PDB entry 2YQ7 | X-ray diffraction, 1.90 A resolution | chains A and B

== Chain A ==
Name: Bcl-2-like protein 1
From: Homo sapiens
UniProtKB: Q07817 (B2CL1_HUMAN); numbering as in UniProt; present here: 1-26, 83-209
Sequence (158 residues; row label = number of the first residue in the row; note: 56 numbers in that range are skipped by the numbering (no residue carries them; nothing is unmodelled there); numbers below 1 keep their minus sign (Gly-4 is residue -4)):
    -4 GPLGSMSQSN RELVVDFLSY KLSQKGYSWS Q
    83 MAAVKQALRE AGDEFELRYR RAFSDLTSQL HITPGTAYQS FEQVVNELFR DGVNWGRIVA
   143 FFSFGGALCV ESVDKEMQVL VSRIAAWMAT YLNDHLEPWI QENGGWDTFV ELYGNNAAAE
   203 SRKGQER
Not modelled in the structure: 197-209
Sequence notes: expression tag (-4 to 0)
Curated features (UniProtKB/Swiss-Prot):
  - motif: Ser4 to Trp24 (BH4), Val86 to Arg100 (BH3), Glu129 to Gly148 (BH1), Pro180 to Tyr195 (BH2)

== Chain B ==
Name: Bcl-2-like protein 11
Notes: fragment: bh3 domain, residues 147-164
UniProtKB: O43521 (B2L11_HUMAN); numbering as in UniProt (aligned over 147-164)
Sequence (20 residues; each row starts with the number of its first residue):
   146 XWIAQELREI GDKFNAYYAX
Sequence notes: acetylation (146); engineered mutation Glu154 (Arg in O43521), Lys158 (Glu in O43521); amidation (165)
Modified positions: ACE (acetyl group) at position 146; NH2 (amino group) at position 165
Curated features (UniProtKB/Swiss-Prot):
  - motif: Ile148 to Arg153, Ile155 to Asp157, Phe159 to Tyr162 (BH3)

== Interface between chain A and chain B ==
Pairs across the interface (39):
  Ala93(A) with Phe159(B)
  Glu96(A) with Tyr163(B), hydrogen bond
  Phe97(A) with Ile155(B), hydrophobic; Gly156(B); Phe159(B), hydrophobic
  Tyr101(A) with Ile155(B), hydrophobic; Lys158(B); Phe159(B)
  Ala104(A) with Glu151(B); Ile155(B), hydrophobic
  Asp107(A) with Glu151(B)
  Leu108(A) with Ile148(B); Glu151(B); Leu152(B), hydrophobic
  Gln111(A) with Trp147(B); Ile148(B)
  Leu112(A) with Ile148(B), hydrophobic
  Val126(A) with Ile148(B), hydrophobic; Ala149(B); Leu152(B), hydrophobic
  Glu129(A) with Ala149(B); Gln150(B), hydrogen bond; Arg153(B), salt bridge
  Leu130(A) with Arg153(B)
  Asp133(A) with Arg153(B), salt bridge
  Asn136(A) with Asp157(B), hydrogen bond; Asn160(B)
  Trp137(A) with Asn160(B), hydrogen bond (backbone-side chain)
  Gly138(A) with Gly156(B); Asn160(B), hydrogen bond (backbone-side chain)
  Arg139(A) with Arg153(B); Asp157(B), salt bridge
  Val141(A) with Phe159(B), hydrophobic
  Ala142(A) with Leu152(B), hydrophobic
  Phe146(A) with Leu152(B), hydrophobic
  Leu194(A) with Tyr163(B)
  Tyr195(A) with Phe159(B), hydrophobic; Asn160(B), hydrogen bond; Tyr163(B), hydrophobic
Interface residues without a listed pair, chain A (24 interface residues in all): Phe105, Arg132
Interface residues without a listed pair, chain B (16 interface residues in all): ACE_146, Ala164

== Summary ==
24 residues of chain A face 16 of chain B across their interface; the contacts include 6 hydrogen bonds and 3
salt bridges. Among the polar pairs are Glu129(A)-Arg153(B), Asp133(A)-Arg153(B) and Arg139(A)-Asp157(B).
Chain A is Bcl-2-like protein 1 (Homo sapiens) and chain B is Bcl-2-like protein 11; the structure, Structure
of Bcl-xL bound to BimLOCK, was determined by X-ray diffraction, deposited together with 2YQ6.
